PDB entry 9G8P | electron microscopy, 7.00 A resolution (low resolution: residue-level contacts below are approximate; hydrogen-bond / salt-bridge calls are withheld) | chains F and I of the 13 polymer chains in the assembly

# Chain F
Name: Exosome complex component RRP42
From: Homo sapiens
Reference sequence: Q15024 (EXOS7_HUMAN); residue numbers follow UniProt; this construct covers 1-291
Sequence (295 residues; each row starts with the number of its first residue; numbers below 1 keep their minus sign (Gly-3 is residue -3)):
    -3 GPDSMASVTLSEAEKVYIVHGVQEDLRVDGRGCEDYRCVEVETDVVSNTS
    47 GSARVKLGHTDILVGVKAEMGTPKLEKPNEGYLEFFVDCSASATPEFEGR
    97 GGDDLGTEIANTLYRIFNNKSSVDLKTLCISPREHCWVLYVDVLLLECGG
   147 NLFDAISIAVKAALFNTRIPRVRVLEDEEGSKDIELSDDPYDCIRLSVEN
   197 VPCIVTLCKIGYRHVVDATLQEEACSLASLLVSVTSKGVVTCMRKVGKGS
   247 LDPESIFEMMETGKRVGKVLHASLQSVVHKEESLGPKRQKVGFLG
Unresolved in the structure: -3 to 4, 291
Differences from the reference sequence: expression tag (-3 to 0)
Curated features (UniProtKB/Swiss-Prot):
  - modified residue: Ala2 (N-acetylalanine), Lys116 (N6-acetyllysine), Ser177 (Phosphoserine)

# Chain I
Name: Exosome complex component RRP4
From: Homo sapiens
Reference sequence: Q13868 (EXOS2_HUMAN); residues 1-293 here = UniProt positions 1-293
Sequence (297 residues; each row starts with the number of its first residue; numbers below 1 keep their minus sign (Gly-3 is residue -3)):
    -3 GPDSMAMEMRLPVARKPLSERLGRDTKKHLVVPGDTITTDTGFMRGHGTY
    47 MGEEKLIASVAGSVERVNKLICVKALKTRYIGEVGDIVVGRITEVQQKRW
    97 KVETNSRLDSVLLLSSMNLPGGELRRRSAEDELAMRGFLQEGDLISAEVQ
   147 AVFSDGAVSLHTRSLKYGKLGQGVLVQVSPSLVKRQKTHFHDLPCGASVI
   197 LGNNGFIWIYPTPEHKEEEAGGFIANLEPVSLADREVISRLRNCIISLVT
   247 QRMMLYDTSILYCYEASLPHQIKDILKPEIMEEIVMETRQRLLEQEG
Unresolved in the structure: -3 to 0, 213-216
Differences from the reference sequence: expression tag (-3 to 0)
Curated features (UniProtKB/Swiss-Prot):
  - modified residue: Ser124 (Phosphoserine)
  - natural variant: Gly30 (G30V: In SHRF), Gly198 (G198D: In SHRF)

# Interface between chain F and chain I
Residue-residue contacts (39; chain F residue first):
  Thr5(F) - Arg87(I)
  Leu6(F) - Arg87(I)
  Ser7(F) - Arg87(I)
  Ser7(F) - Gly138(I)
  Glu8(F) - Gln136(I)
  Glu8(F) - Asp139(I)
  Ala9(F) - Gly167(I)
  Glu10(F) - Arg87(I)
  Glu10(F) - Leu140(I)
  Glu10(F) - Trp204(I)
  Tyr13(F) - Gln168(I)
  Tyr13(F) - Gly169(I)
  Tyr13(F) - Val170(I)
  Tyr13(F) - Arg231(I)
  Tyr13(F) - Ile234(I)
  His16(F) - Pro225(I)
  His16(F) - Arg231(I)
  Gly17(F) - Arg231(I)
  Glu20(F) - Arg231(I)
  Leu22(F) - Leu228(I)
  Val24(F) - Val170(I)
  Val24(F) - Ser235(I)
  Val24(F) - Arg238(I)
  Asp25(F) - Arg238(I)
  Asp25(F) - Asn239(I)
  Gly26(F) - Lys269(I)
  Glu30(F) - Met1(I)
  Tyr32(F) - Met3(I)
  Cys34(F) - Glu4(I)
  Val35(F) - Met5(I)
  Glu36(F) - Met5(I)
  Val37(F) - Met5(I)
  Leu266(F) - Met3(I)
  Ser269(F) - Met3(I)
  Val273(F) - Met5(I)
  Arg284(F) - Leu7(I)
  Arg284(F) - Pro8(I)
  Val287(F) - Arg11(I)
  Leu290(F) - Arg11(I)
Other interface residues (no listed pair), chain F (32 interface residues in all): Arg23, Arg27, Asp31, Glu38, Val265, Leu270
Other interface residues (no listed pair), chain I (28 interface residues in all): Ala2, Arg6, Ile268

# In short
Chain F and chain I form an interface of 32 and 28 residues respectively.
Chain F is Exosome complex component RRP42 and chain I is Exosome complex component RRP4, both from Homo
sapiens; the structure, 40S-bound human SKI2-exosome complex, was determined by electron microscopy (same
publication as 9G8N, 9G8Q and 9G8R).
